8EAE - chains A and F of the 6 polymer chains in the assembly; structure by X-ray diffraction, 2.56 A resolution.

# Chain A
Protein: Cyclic GMP-AMP synthase
From: Mus musculus
Notes: EC 2.7.7.86
UniProtKB: Q8C6L5 (CGAS_MOUSE); residues 147-507 here = UniProt positions 147-507
Sequence (364 residues; row label = number of the first residue in the row):
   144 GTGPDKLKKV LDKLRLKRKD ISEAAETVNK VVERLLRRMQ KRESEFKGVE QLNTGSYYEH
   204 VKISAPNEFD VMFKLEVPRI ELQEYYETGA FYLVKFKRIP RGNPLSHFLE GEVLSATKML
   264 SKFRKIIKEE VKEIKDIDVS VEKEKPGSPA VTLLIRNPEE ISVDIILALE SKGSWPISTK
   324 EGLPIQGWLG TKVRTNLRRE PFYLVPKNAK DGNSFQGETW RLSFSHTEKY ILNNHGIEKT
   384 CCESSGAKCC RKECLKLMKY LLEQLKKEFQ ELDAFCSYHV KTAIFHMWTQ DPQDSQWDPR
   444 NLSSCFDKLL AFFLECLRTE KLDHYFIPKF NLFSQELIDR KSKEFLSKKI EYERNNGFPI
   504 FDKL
Disordered / not traced: 144-147, 243-245, 507
Differences from the reference sequence: expression tag (144-146)
Curated features (UniProtKB/Swiss-Prot):
  - region: Lys372 to Lys395 (DNA-binding)
  - motif: Leu154 to Leu159 (Nuclear export signal), Asp281 to Ser291 (Nuclear localization signal)
  - binding site (GTP): Thr197, Asp307, Arg364 to Glu371
  - binding site (ATP): Ser199, Glu371, Lys402, Ser420 to Lys424
  - binding site (Mg(2+)): Glu211, Asp213, Asp307
  - binding site (2',3'-cGAMP): Asp213, Gly290, Asp307, Lys350, Arg364 to Ser366
  - binding site (Zn(2+)): His378, Cys384, Cys385, Cys392
  - site: Arg241 (Arginine-anchor), Asp307, Ile308 (Cleavage)
  - modified residue: Lys156 (N6-lactoyllysine), Glu176 (PolyADP-ribosyl glutamic acid), Ser199 (Phosphoserine), Tyr201 (Phosphotyrosine), Glu272 (5-glutamyl polyglutamate), Ser291 (Phosphoserine), Glu302 (5-glutamyl glutamate), Lys372 (N6-acetyllysine), Lys382 (N6-acetyllysine), Lys402 (N6-acetyllysine), Ser420 (Phosphoserine), Lys491 (N6-methyllysine)
  - lipidation (S-palmitoyl cysteine): Cys392, Cys393, Cys459
  - cross-link (Glycyl lysine isopeptide (Lys-Gly)): Lys217 (interchain with G-Cter in SUMO), Lys271 (interchain with G-Cter in ubiquitin), Lys335 (interchain with G-Cter in SUMO), Lys372 (interchain with G-Cter in SUMO), Lys382 (interchain with G-Cter in SUMO), Lys399 (interchain with G-Cter in ubiquitin), Lys402 (interchain with G-Cter in ubiquitin), Lys409 (interchain with G-Cter in ubiquitin), Lys410 (interchain with G-Cter in ubiquitin), Lys464 (interchain with G-Cter in SUMO)
  - mutagenesis: Lys156 (K156Q: Mimics lactylation; knockin mice show higher mortality following HSV-1 infection), Asn172 (N172K: Induces alteration of the DNA-binding surface and leads to decreased synthesis of cyclic GMP-AMP (cGAMP); when associated with L-180), Glu176 (E176A: Abolished poly-ADP-ribosylation by PARP1, stimulating interferon production in knockin mice), Arg180 (R180L: Induces alteration of the DNA-binding surface and leads to decreased synthesis of cyclic GMP-AMP (cGAMP); when associated with K-182), Gly198 (G198A: Abolishes stimulation of interferon production; when associated with A-199), Ser199 (S199A: Abolishes stimulation of interferon production; when associated with A-199), Tyr201 (Y201E: Phosphomimetic mutant; reduced translocation to the nucleus following treatment with etoposide), Glu211 to Asp213 (Abolished nucleotidyltransferase activity. Does not affect nuclear localization and tethering to chromatin), Glu211 (E211A: Abolishes ability to promote type-I interferon production), Asp213 (D213A: Abolishes ability to promote type-I interferon production), Lys217 (K217R: Reduced sumoylation), Arg222 (R222E: Impaired tethering to chromatin, leading to constitutive activation in the absence of DNA), 31 further mutagenesis entries in UniProt
Metal / ion sites: Mg2+: Glu211, Asp213 (together with VLO); Zn2+: His378, Cys384, Cys385, Cys392
Ligand contacts: VLO ([[(2R,3R,4R,5R)-5-(2-azanyl-6-oxidanylidene-1H-purin-9-yl)-4-[[(2R,3S,4R,5R)-3,4-bis(oxidanyl)-5-(6-oxidanylidene-1H-purin-9-yl)oxolan-2-yl]methoxy-oxidanyl-phosphoryl]oxy-3-oxidanyl-oxolan-2-yl]methoxy-oxidanyl-phosphoryl] phosphono hydrogen phosphate): Thr197, Gly198, Ser199, Glu202, Lys205, Glu211, Asp213, Met215, Gly290, Ser291, Pro292, Ala293, Asp307, Ile309, Val348, Arg364, Ser366, Ser368, Lys402, Glu406, Cys419, Ser420, Tyr421, Lys424, His467
From the paper describing this entry:
  - binding site for VLO: Asp307
  - mutagenesis - E211Q/D213N: abolished catalytic activity
  - specificity-determining residues: His467 (proposed by the authors, not directly observed)
  - mutagenesis - R364A (33-fold), H467A: decreased catalytic activity on ATP/GTP
  - mutagenesis - H467A (2-fold): increased catalytic activity on GTP/GTP
  - specificity-determining residues: Ile309, Arg364
  - mutagenesis - R364A (10-fold): decreased catalytic activity on GTP/GTP
  - mutagenesis - R364A (4-fold): increased catalytic activity on ATP/ATP

# Chain F
Molecule: Palindromic DNA18
From: DNA molecule
Sequence (18 nucleotides; numbered 1 to 18; the number before each row is that of its first residue):
     1 ATCTGTACAT GTACAGAT

# How chain A and chain F interact
Residue-residue contacts - 12 pairs, chain A then chain F:
  Arg161(A) - DT4(F)  hydrogen bond to the base
  Arg161(A) - DG5(F)  hydrogen bond to the sugar
  Ser165(A) - DG5(F)  hydrogen bond to the phosphate
  Ser165(A) - DT6(F)  hydrogen bond to the phosphate
  Ala168(A) - DA7(F)  phosphate contact
  Asn172(A) - DA7(F)  hydrogen bond to the phosphate
  Asn196(A) - DC8(F)  hydrogen bond to the phosphate
  Tyr200(A) - DT6(F)  hydrogen bond to the phosphate
  Tyr200(A) - DA7(F)  hydrogen bond to the phosphate
  Tyr201(A) - DA7(F)  phosphate contact
  Tyr201(A) - DC8(F)  phosphate contact
  Lys372(A) - DC8(F)  salt bridge to the phosphate
Interface residues without a listed pair, chain A (9 interface residues in all): Ile164

# Summary
The interface between chain A and chain F involves 9 residues on one side and 5 on the other; the contacts
include 8 hydrogen bonds and 1 salt bridge. Among the polar pairs are Arg161(A)-DT4(F), Arg161(A)-DG5(F) and
Ser165(A)-DG5(F). The paper reports a binding site for VLO at Asp307(A); R364A and H467A of chain A reduce
catalytic activity on ATP/GTP.
Chain A is Cyclic GMP-AMP synthase (Mus musculus) and chain F is Palindromic DNA18 (DNA molecule); the
structure, Structure of Ternary Complex of cGAS with dsDNA and Bound 5-pppG(2,5)pI, was determined by X-ray
diffraction (same publication as 7UUX, 7UXW, 7UYQ, 7UYZ, 7UZR, 7V0W and 14 further entries).
